9K2B - chains A and H of the 14 polymer chains in the assembly; structure by X-ray diffraction, 2.45 A resolution.

== Chain A (and H) ==
Name: ATP-dependent Clp protease proteolytic subunit
From: Staphylococcus aureus subsp. aureus Mu3
Notes: EC 3.4.21.92; chain H of this document is another copy of the same molecule, construct and numbering; everything in this record applies to it too
UniProt: A7WZR9 (CLPP_STAA1); residue numbers follow UniProt; this construct covers 1-195
Sequence (201 residues; each row starts with the number of its first residue):
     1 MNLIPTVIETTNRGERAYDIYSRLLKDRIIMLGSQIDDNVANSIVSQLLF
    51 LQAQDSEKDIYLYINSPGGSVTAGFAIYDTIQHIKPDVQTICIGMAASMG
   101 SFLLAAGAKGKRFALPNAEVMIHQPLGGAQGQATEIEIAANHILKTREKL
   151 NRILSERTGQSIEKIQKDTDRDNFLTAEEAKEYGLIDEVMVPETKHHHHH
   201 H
Unresolved in the structure: 1-2, 194-201
Construct notes: expression tag (196-201)
Metal / ion sites: Mg2+: I81, I84, P86
Ligand contacts:
  - A1EEL ((6S,9AS)-6-[(2S)-butan-2-yl]-N-[(2S)-2-methylbutyl]-8-(naphthalen-1-ylmethyl)-4,7-bis(oxidanylidene)-3,6,9,9A-tetrahydro-2H-pyrazino[1,2-a]pyrimidine-1-carboxamide), molecule 1: R23, L24, D27, I29, M31, Y61, Y63, I91, I93, L115, M190, E193
  - A1EEL, molecule 2: V45, L49, F50, Q52, A53, H83
Swiss-Prot annotation at these positions:
  - active site: S98 (Nucleophile), H123

== Chain A / chain H interface ==
Pairs across the interface - 36 pairs, chain A then chain H:
  Q124(A) - Q132(H)
  Q124(A) - A133(H)
  Q124(A) - T134(H)  hydrogen bond
  P125(A) - Q132(H)
  P125(A) - A133(H)  hydrogen bond (backbone-backbone)
  L126(A) - G131(H)
  L126(A) - Q132(H)
  G127(A) - Q130(H)
  G127(A) - G131(H)  hydrogen bond (backbone-backbone)
  G127(A) - I136(H)
  G128(A) - A129(H)
  G128(A) - Q130(H)
  A129(A) - G128(H)
  A129(A) - A129(H)  hydrogen bond (backbone-backbone)
  Q130(A) - G127(H)
  Q130(A) - G128(H)
  G131(A) - L126(H)
  G131(A) - G127(H)  hydrogen bond (backbone-backbone)
  Q132(A) - Q124(H)
  Q132(A) - P125(H)
  Q132(A) - L126(H)
  Q132(A) - D170(H)  hydrogen bond (side chain-backbone)
  A133(A) - Q124(H)
  A133(A) - P125(H)  hydrogen bond (backbone-backbone)
  A133(A) - I143(H)  hydrophobic
  T134(A) - Q124(H)  hydrogen bond
  T134(A) - R147(H)  hydrogen bond
  I136(A) - G127(H)
  I136(A) - A140(H)  hydrophobic
  E137(A) - L144(H)
  A140(A) - I136(H)  hydrophobic
  A140(A) - A140(H)  hydrophobic
  I143(A) - A133(H)  hydrophobic
  L144(A) - E137(H)
  R147(A) - T134(H)  hydrogen bond
  D170(A) - Q132(H)  hydrogen bond (backbone-side chain)
Also at the interface, not in a pair above, chain A (19 interface residues in all): R171
Also at the interface, not in a pair above, chain H (19 interface residues in all): R171

== Overview ==
The chain A/chain H interface involves 19 residues from each chain, with 11 hydrogen bonds. Polar pairs
include Q124(A)-T134(H), Q132(A)-D170(H) and T134(A)-R147(H). Bound to chain A: compound A1EEL. From UniProt:
active-site residues S98(A) and H123(A) on chain A.
Chain A and chain H are both ATP-dependent Clp protease proteolytic subunit (Staphylococcus aureus subsp.
aureus Mu3); the structure, Structure of ClpP from Staphylococcus aureus in complex with ZY18, was determined
by X-ray diffraction (same publication as 9K2A, 9K2C, 9K2D and 9K2K).
